PDB entry 7UVC | X-ray diffraction, 3.05 A resolution | chains A and U of the 3 polymer chains in the assembly

Chain A:
Protein: Ubiquitin-conjugating enzyme E2 2
Source organism: Saccharomyces cerevisiae S288C
Notes: EC 2.3.2.23
UniProtKB: P06104 (UBC2_YEAST); numbering as in UniProt (aligned over 1-150)
Sequence (150 residues; row label = number of the first residue in the row):
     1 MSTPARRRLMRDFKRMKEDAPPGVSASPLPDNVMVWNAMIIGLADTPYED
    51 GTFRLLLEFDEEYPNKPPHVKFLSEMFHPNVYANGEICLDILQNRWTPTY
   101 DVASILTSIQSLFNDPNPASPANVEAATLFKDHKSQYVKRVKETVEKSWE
Unresolved in the structure: 1
Sequence notes: engineered mutation Leu43 (Pro in P06104)
UniProt features mapped onto this chain:
  - active site: Cys88 (Glycyl thioester intermediate)
  - modified residue: Ser120 (Phosphoserine)
  - mutagenesis: Met1 to Leu9 (Prevents H3K4me3 formation), Cys88 (C88A/V: Loss of activity), Asn123 to Val124 (Strongly reduced N-end rule-dependent protein degradation)
What the authors report for this chain:
  - catalytic residues: Cys88 (citing earlier work)
  - mutagenesis - G42A, T46A: decreased catalytic activity
  - mutagenesis - P47T: decreased binding to nucleosome
  - mutagenesis - C88A: unchanged stability in response to steady-state Bre1 levels
  - mutagenesis - D45K, P47T, E49K: decreased catalytic activity on H2Bub1
  - mutagenesis - E49K: decreased localization to chromatin occupancies
  - mutagenesis - P47T: increased localization to chromatin occupancy

Chain U:
Protein: E3 ubiquitin-protein ligase BRE1
Source organism: Saccharomyces cerevisiae S288C
Notes: EC 2.3.2.27
UniProtKB: Q07457 (BRE1_YEAST); residues 1-212 here = UniProt positions 1-212
Sequence (212 residues; row label = number of the first residue in the row):
     1 MTAEPATKKIKLELSDPSEPLTQSDVIAFQKEALFRCINRRRVDFEALRK
    51 QYELSRRECIDVSRKLANIMALIVTLARFIETFCTDANEKQLCREIAQGD
   101 ETLIVQRSDSFMKLLTKYGKPNTTDSNTNSNASDHIQELTTELKNLRKSK
   151 EELFYENSQLTEEISALKEYYTNIIRKYDRDESFTIKRVFKEDKTDAVKE
   201 LREDEKESNENN
Unresolved in the structure: 1-20, 122-131, 192-212

How chain A and chain U interact:
Contacting residue pairs (12; chain A residue first):
  Pro22(A) with Val189(U)
  Gly23(A) with Val189(U), hydrogen bond (backbone-backbone)
  Ile41(A) with Phe190(U), hydrophobic
  Leu43(A) with Phe190(U), hydrophobic
  Ala44(A) with Arg180(U)
  Glu49(A) with Arg176(U), salt bridge; Arg180(U), salt bridge
  Asp50(A) with Arg180(U), salt bridge
  Glu146(A) with Phe35(U)
  Trp149(A) with Lys31(U), hydrogen bond (backbone-side chain)
  Glu150(A) with Lys31(U), hydrogen bond (backbone-side chain); Phe35(U)
Other interface residues (no listed pair), chain A (12 interface residues in all): Gly42, Asp45
Other interface residues (no listed pair), chain U (7 interface residues in all): Ile186
From the paper, about this interface:
  - pairs named by the authors: Asp45(A)-Arg176(U)
  - hot spots on chain A (mutagenesis) - E49K: abolished binding to Bre1
  - hot spots on chain A (mutagenesis) - E49K: decreased binding to Bre1R6BR

In short:
12 residues of chain A face 7 of chain U across their interface, with 3 hydrogen bonds and 3 salt bridges.
Polar contacts include Glu49(A)-Arg176(U), Glu49(A)-Arg180(U) and Asp50(A)-Arg180(U). The authors report a
contact between Asp45(A) and Arg176(U). The paper reports the catalytic residue Cys88(A); D45K, P47T and E49K
of chain A reduce catalytic activity on H2Bub1; 6 substitutions were tested in all.
Here chain A is Ubiquitin-conjugating enzyme E2 2 and chain U is E3 ubiquitin-protein ligase BRE1, both from
Saccharomyces cerevisiae S288C. Entry 7UVC (Rad6(P43L)-Bre1 Complex) was determined by X-ray diffraction,
deposited together with 7UV8.
